Entry 7ADE (electron microscopy, 4.20 A resolution (low resolution: residue-level contacts below are approximate; hydrogen-bond / salt-bridge calls are withheld)); this record covers chains U and X of the 15 polymer chains in the assembly.

# Chain U
Protein: DNA-directed RNA polymerase subunit alpha
From: Escherichia coli
Notes: EC 2.7.7.6
Reference sequence: P0A7Z4 (RPOA_ECOLI); numbering as in UniProt (aligned over 1-329)
Chain sequence (329 residues; each row starts with the number of its first residue):
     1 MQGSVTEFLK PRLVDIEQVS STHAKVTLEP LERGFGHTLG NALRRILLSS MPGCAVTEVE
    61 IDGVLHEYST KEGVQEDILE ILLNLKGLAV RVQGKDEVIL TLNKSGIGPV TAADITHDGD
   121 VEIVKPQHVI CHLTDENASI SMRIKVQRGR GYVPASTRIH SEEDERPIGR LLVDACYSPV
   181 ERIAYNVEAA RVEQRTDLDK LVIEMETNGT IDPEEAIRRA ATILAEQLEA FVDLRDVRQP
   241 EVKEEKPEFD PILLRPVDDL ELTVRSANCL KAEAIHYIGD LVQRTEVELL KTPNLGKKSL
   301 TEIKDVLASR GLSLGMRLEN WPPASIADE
Disordered / not traced: 1-3, 239-329
UniProt features mapped onto this chain:
  - region: E162 to E165 (Required for interaction with Crp at class II promoters)
  - modified residue: R265 (ADP-ribosylarginine), K297 (N6-acetyllysine), K298 (N6-acetyllysine)
  - mutagenesis: R45 (R45C: In rpoA112; temperature-sensitive, blocks RNA polymerase assembly), E162 to E165 (5-fold decrease in CRP-class II promoter-dependent transcription), E165 (E165K: 5-fold decrease in CRP-class II promoter-dependent transcription), R191 (R191C: In rpoA101; temperature-sensitive)

# Chain X
Protein: DNA-directed RNA polymerase subunit beta
From: Escherichia coli
Notes: EC 2.7.7.6
Reference sequence: P0A8V4 (RPOB_ECO57); residue numbers follow UniProt; this construct covers 1-1342
Chain sequence (1342 residues; numbered 1 to 1342; the number before each row is that of its first residue):
     1 MVYSYTEKKR IRKDFGKRPQ VLDVPYLLSI QLDSFQKFIE QDPEGQYGLE AAFRSVFPIQ
    61 SYSGNSELQY VSYRLGEPVF DVQECQIRGV TYSAPLRVKL RLVIYEREAP EGTVKDIKEQ
   121 EVYMGEIPLM TDNGTFVING TERVIVSQLH RSPGVFFDSD KGKTHSSGKV LYNARIIPYR
   181 GSWLDFEFDP KDNLFVRIDR RRKLPATIIL RALNYTTEQI LDLFFEKVIF EIRDNKLQME
   241 LVPERLRGET ASFDIEANGK VYVEKGRRIT ARHIRQLEKD DVKLIEVPVE YIAGKVVAKD
   301 YIDESTGELI CAANMELSLD LLAKLSQSGH KRIETLFTND LDHGPYISET LRVDPTNDRL
   361 SALVEIYRMM RPGEPPTREA AESLFENLFF SEDRYDLSAV GRMKFNRSLL REEIEGSGIL
   421 SKDDIIDVMK KLIDIRNGKG EVDDIDHLGN RRIRSVGEMA ENQFRVGLVR VERAVKERLS
   481 LGDLDTLMPQ DMINAKPISA AVKEFFGSSQ LSQFMDQNNP LSEITHKRRI SALGPGGLTR
   541 ERAGFEVRDV HPTHYGRVCP IETPEGPNIG LINSLSVYAQ TNEYGFLETP YRKVTDGVVT
   601 DEIHYLSAIE EGNYVIAQAN SNLDEEGHFV EDLVTCRSKG ESSLFSRDQV DYMDVSTQQV
   661 VSVGASLIPF LEHDDANRAL MGANMQRQAV PTLRADKPLV GTGMERAVAV DSGVTAVAKR
   721 GGVVQYVDAS RIVIKVNEDE MYPGEAGIDI YNLTKYTRSN QNTCINQMPC VSLGEPVERG
   781 DVLADGPSTD LGELALGQNM RVAFMPWNGY NFEDSILVSE RVVQEDRFTT IHIQELACVS
   841 RDTKLGPEEI TADIPNVGEA ALSKLDESGI VYIGAEVTGG DILVGKVTPK GETQLTPEEK
   901 LLRAIFGEKA SDVKDSSLRV PNGVSGTVID VQVFTRDGVE KDKRALEIEE MQLKQAKKDL
   961 SEELQILEAG LFSRIRAVLV AGGVEAEKLD KLPRDRWLEL GLTDEEKQNQ LEQLAEQYDE
  1021 LKHEFEKKLE AKRRKITQGD DLAPGVLKIV KVYLAVKRRI QPGDKMAGRH GNKGVISKIN
  1081 PIEDMPYDEN GTPVDIVLNP LGVPSRMNIG QILETHLGMA AKGIGDKINA MLKQQQEVAK
  1141 LREFIQRAYD LGADVRQKVD LSTFSDEEVM RLAENLRKGM PIATPVFDGA KEAEIKELLK
  1201 LGDLPTSGQI RLYDGRTGEQ FERPVTVGYM YMLKLNHLVD DKMHARSTGS YSLVTQQPLG
  1261 GKAQFGGQRF GEMEVWALEA YGAAYTLQEM LTVKSDDVNG RTKMYKNIVD GNHQMEPGMP
  1321 ESFNVLLKEI RSLGINIELE DE
Disordered / not traced: 1, 1342
UniProt features mapped onto this chain:
  - modified residue (N6-acetyllysine): K1022, K1200

# How chain U and chain X interact
Residue-residue contacts (60; chain U residue first):
  N41(U) with G1215(X); R1216(X); G1218(X)
  R44(U) with E1083(X); Y1087(X); G1091(X)
  R45(U) with E1083(X); D1084(X); G1215(X); R1216(X)
  L48(U) with E1083(X)
  S49(U) with E1083(X)
  L65(U) with I873(X)
  H66(U) with I873(X); G874(X); V928(X); I929(X)
  Y68(U) with Y756(X); T927(X); I929(X); A1055(X); K1057(X)
  S69(U) with Y756(X)
  T70(U) with A729(X); K755(X)
  K71(U) with D728(X)
  E72(U) with Y726(X); D728(X)
  G73(U) with D728(X)
  V74(U) with D728(X); A729(X)
  Q75(U) with V727(X); A729(X); P769(X); V771(X)
  D77(U) with A729(X); K755(X); Y756(X); M768(X)
  L79(U) with L693(X); Y756(X)
  E80(U) with L693(X); R694(X); M768(X)
  L83(U) with R694(X)
  T134(U) with V727(X); L773(X)
  D135(U) with Y726(X)
  Y152(U) with Q824(X)
  S156(U) with R1059(X)
  E165(U) with E876(X)
  R166(U) with A860(X); S863(X)
  I168(U) with G874(X)
  E181(U) with R821(X)
  R182(U) with N1090(X)
  A184(U) with N1090(X); G1091(X)
  Y185(U) with Y1087(X); G1218(X)
Also at the interface, not in a pair above, chain U (36 interface residues in all): E67, E76, K86, I107, D174, C176
Also at the interface, not in a pair above, chain X (45 interface residues in all): S730, N766, E820, V823, D826, I831, A875, V1056, I1082, T1092, D1214, T1217

# Summary
36 residues of chain U and 45 residues of chain X are in contact. From UniProt: 6 mutagenesis sites on chain
U.
Here chain U is DNA-directed RNA polymerase subunit alpha and chain X is DNA-directed RNA polymerase subunit
beta, both from Escherichia coli. Entry 7ADE (Transcription termination complex IVa) was determined by
electron microscopy (same publication as 6Z9P, 6Z9Q, 6Z9R, 6Z9S, 6Z9T, 7ADB, 7ADC and 7ADD).
